Entry 5UN6 (X-ray diffraction, 3.20 A resolution); this record covers chains A and E.

# Chain A
Protein: Frizzled-8
Organism: Homo sapiens
UniProtKB: Q9H461 (FZD8_HUMAN); residues 1-123 here correspond to UniProt positions 28-150 (UniProt number = residue number + 27)
Sequence (129 residues; row label = number of the first residue in the row):
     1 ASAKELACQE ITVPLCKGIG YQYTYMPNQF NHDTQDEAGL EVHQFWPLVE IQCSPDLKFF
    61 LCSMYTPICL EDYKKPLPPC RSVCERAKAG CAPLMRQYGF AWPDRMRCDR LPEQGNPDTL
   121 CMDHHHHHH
Disordered / not traced: 1-5, 125-129
Construct notes: engineered mutation Gln22 (Asn49 in Q9H461); expression tag (124-129)
Cystine bridges: Cys8-Cys69, Cys16-Cys62, Cys53-Cys91, Cys80-Cys121, Cys84-Cys108
What the authors report for this chain:
  - specificity-determining residues: Trp46

# Chain E
Protein: Designed Wnt agonist B12
Organism: synthetic construct
Sequence (123 residues; row label = number of the first residue in the row; note: 14 numbers in that range are skipped by the numbering (no residue carries them; nothing is unmodelled there); a row labelled like 62A-62Q holds insertion residues (62A, then the next letters in order)):
     2 GGVSFSEVMG KQKDEQAREQ LKEGMIKIEE QGKKLSETRT QEELQKYVAA VATFALQAGF
    62 L
62A-62Q GPNLEERRGFNRRGKEE
    77 IGKISGEVYL KLLDLKKAVR AKEKKGLDIL NMVGEIKGTL ERVYA
Disordered / not traced: 2-17, 62A-62Q, 121

# Interface between chain A and chain E
Residue-residue contacts (21):
  Pro14(A) - Leu89(E)  hydrophobic
  Leu15(A) - Tyr85(E)
  His43(A) - Tyr85(E)
  Gln44(A) - Leu62(E)
  Trp46(A) - Ala56(E)  hydrophobic
  Trp46(A) - Ser81(E)  hydrogen bond
  Trp46(A) - Tyr85(E)  hydrophobic
  Trp46(A) - Leu88(E)  hydrophobic
  Pro47(A) - Ala53(E)
  Pro47(A) - Ala56(E)  hydrophobic
  Pro47(A) - Leu57(E)  hydrophobic
  Glu50(A) - Val49(E)
  Glu50(A) - Tyr85(E)
  Glu50(A) - Lys92(E)  salt bridge
  Ile51(A) - Ala50(E)
  Ile51(A) - Ala53(E)
  Ile51(A) - Thr54(E)
  Gln52(A) - Gln46(E)  hydrogen bond
  Tyr98(A) - Leu57(E)  hydrophobic
  Tyr98(A) - Gln58(E)
  Phe100(A) - Leu62(E)
Other interface residues (no listed pair), chain A (14 interface residues in all): Phe45, Leu48, Leu94
Other interface residues (no listed pair), chain E (18 interface residues in all): Val52, Phe61, Val84, Leu86
From the paper, about this interface:
  - interface residues, chain A: Trp46(A)
  - interface residues, chain E: Leu57(E), Leu62(E)

# Summary
The interface between chain A and chain E involves 14 residues on one side and 18 on the other; the contacts
include 2 hydrogen bonds and 1 salt bridge. Polar pairs include Glu50(A)-Lys92(E), Trp46(A)-Ser81(E) and
Gln52(A)-Gln46(E). The paper reports interface residues Trp46(A) and Leu57(E) among others; the specificity
determinant Trp46(A).
Here chain A is Frizzled-8 (Homo sapiens) and chain E is Designed Wnt agonist B12 (synthetic construct). Entry
5UN6 (Frizzled-8 complex with designed surrogate Wnt agonist, A1 dataset) was determined by X-ray diffraction,
deposited together with 5UN5.
